PDB entry 3AOH | X-ray diffraction, 4.10 A resolution (low resolution: residue-level contacts below are approximate; hydrogen-bond / salt-bridge calls are withheld) | chains C and X of the 8 polymer chains in the assembly

Chain C:
Molecule: DNA-directed RNA polymerase subunit beta
Source organism: Thermus thermophilus
Notes: EC 2.7.7.6
UniProt: Q8RQE9 (RPOB_THET8); residues 1-1119 here = UniProt positions 1-1119
Chain sequence (1119 residues; each row starts with the number of its first residue):
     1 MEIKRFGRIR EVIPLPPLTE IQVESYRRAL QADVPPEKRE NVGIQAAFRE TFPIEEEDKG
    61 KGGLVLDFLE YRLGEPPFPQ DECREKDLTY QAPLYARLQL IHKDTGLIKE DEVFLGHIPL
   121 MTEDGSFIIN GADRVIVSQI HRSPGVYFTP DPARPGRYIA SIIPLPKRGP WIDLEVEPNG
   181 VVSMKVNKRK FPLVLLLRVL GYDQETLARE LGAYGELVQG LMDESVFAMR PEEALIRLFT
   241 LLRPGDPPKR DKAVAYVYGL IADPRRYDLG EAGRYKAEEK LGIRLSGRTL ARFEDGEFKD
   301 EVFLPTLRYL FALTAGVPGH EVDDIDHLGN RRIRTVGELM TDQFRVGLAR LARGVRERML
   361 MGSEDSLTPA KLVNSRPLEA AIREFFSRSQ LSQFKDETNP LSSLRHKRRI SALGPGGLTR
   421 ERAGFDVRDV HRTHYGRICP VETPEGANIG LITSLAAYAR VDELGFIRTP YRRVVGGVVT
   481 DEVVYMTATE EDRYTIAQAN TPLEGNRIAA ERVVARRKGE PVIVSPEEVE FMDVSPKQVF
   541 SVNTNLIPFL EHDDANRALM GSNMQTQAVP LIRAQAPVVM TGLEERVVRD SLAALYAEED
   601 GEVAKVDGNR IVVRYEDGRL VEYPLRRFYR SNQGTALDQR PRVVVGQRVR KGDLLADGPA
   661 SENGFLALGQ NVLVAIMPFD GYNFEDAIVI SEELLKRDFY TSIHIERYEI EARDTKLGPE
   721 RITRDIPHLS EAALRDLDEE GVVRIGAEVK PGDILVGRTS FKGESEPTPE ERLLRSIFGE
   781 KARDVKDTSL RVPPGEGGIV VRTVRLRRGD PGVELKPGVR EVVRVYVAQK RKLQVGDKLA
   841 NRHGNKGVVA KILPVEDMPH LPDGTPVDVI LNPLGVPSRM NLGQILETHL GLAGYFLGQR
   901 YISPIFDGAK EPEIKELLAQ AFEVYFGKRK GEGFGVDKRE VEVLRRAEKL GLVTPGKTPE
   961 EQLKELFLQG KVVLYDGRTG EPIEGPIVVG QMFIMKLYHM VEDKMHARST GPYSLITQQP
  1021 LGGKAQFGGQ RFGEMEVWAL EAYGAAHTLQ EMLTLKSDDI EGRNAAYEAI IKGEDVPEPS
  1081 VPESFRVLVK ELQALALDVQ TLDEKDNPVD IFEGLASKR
Unresolved in the structure: 57-62, 1113-1119

Chain X:
Molecule: Anti-cleavage anti-GreA transcription factor Gfh1
Source organism: Thermus thermophilus
UniProt: Q5SJG6 (Q5SJG6_THET8); residues 1-156 here = UniProt positions 1-156
Chain sequence (156 residues; each row starts with the number of its first residue):
     1 MAREVKLTKA GYERLMQQLE RERERLQEAT KILQELMESS DDYDDSGLEA AKQEKARIEA
    61 RIDSLEDILS RAVILEEGSG EVIGLGSVVE LEDPLSGERL SVQVVSPAEA NVLDTPMKIS
   121 DASPMGKALL GHRVGDVLSL DTPKGRREFR VVAIHG
Unresolved in the structure: 1-4
Curated features (UniProtKB/Swiss-Prot):
  - binding site (Zn(2+)): E20, E24

Interface between chain C and chain X:
Pairs across the interface (13):
  E445(C) with D44(X)
  D554(C) with S46(X)
  N556(C) with D44(X); D45(X); S46(X)
  R557(C) with D42(X); D45(X)
  E685(C) with D41(X)
  S878(C) with D45(X)
  R879(C) with D41(X); D42(X); D45(X)
  M880(C) with S46(X)
Other interface residues (no listed pair), chain C (10 interface residues in all): M560, D686

Summary:
10 residues of chain C and 5 residues of chain X are in contact. From UniProt: Zn2+-binding residues E20(X)
and E24(X) on chain X.
Here chain C is DNA-directed RNA polymerase subunit beta and chain X is Anti-cleavage anti-GreA transcription
factor Gfh1, both from Thermus thermophilus. Entry 3AOH (RNA polymerase-Gfh1 complex (Crystal type 1)) was
determined by X-ray diffraction (same publication as 3AOI).
